Entry 6XYE (electron microscopy, 4.30 A resolution (low resolution: residue-level contacts below are approximate; hydrogen-bond / salt-bridge calls are withheld)); this record covers chains B and D of the 6 polymer chains in the assembly.

== Chain B (and D) ==
Protein: Fusion glycoprotein F1
Organism: Canine morbillivirus
Notes: chain D of this document is another copy of the same molecule, construct and numbering; everything in this record applies to it too
Reference sequence: Q9YKL7 (Q9YKL7_9MONO); residues 225-662 here = UniProt positions 225-662
Chain sequence (438 residues; numbered 225 to 662; the number before each row is that of its first residue):
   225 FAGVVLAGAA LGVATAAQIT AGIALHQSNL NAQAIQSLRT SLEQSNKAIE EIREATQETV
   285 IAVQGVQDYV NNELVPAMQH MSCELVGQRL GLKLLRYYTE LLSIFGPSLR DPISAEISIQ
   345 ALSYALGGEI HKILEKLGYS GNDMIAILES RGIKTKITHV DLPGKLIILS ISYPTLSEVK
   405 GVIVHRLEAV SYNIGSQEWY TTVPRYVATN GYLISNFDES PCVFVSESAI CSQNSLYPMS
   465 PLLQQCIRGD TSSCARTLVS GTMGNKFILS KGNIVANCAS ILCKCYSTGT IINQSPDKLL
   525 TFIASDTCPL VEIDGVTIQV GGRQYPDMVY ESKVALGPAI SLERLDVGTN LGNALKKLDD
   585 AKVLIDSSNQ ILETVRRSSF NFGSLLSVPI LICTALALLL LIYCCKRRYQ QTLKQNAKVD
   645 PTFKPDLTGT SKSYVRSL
Disordered / not traced: 225-226, 584-662
Cystine bridges: Cys446-Cys455, Cys470-Cys478, Cys502-Cys507, Cys509-Cys532

== Interface between chain B and chain D ==
Residue-residue contacts (55):
  Val228(B) - Thr541(D)
  Val228(B) - Gln543(D)
  Leu230(B) - Ile542(D)
  Leu230(B) - Gln543(D)
  Ala231(B) - Gln543(D)
  Gly232(B) - Leu493(D)
  Gly232(B) - Gly496(D)
  Gly232(B) - Gln543(D)
  Ala233(B) - Gly545(D)
  Leu235(B) - Leu493(D)
  Gly236(B) - Leu493(D)
  Gly236(B) - Ser494(D)
  Gly236(B) - Lys495(D)
  Gly236(B) - Gly496(D)
  Val237(B) - Leu493(D)
  Ala238(B) - Ile492(D)
  Ala238(B) - Leu493(D)
  Thr239(B) - Ile492(D)
  Ala240(B) - Asn489(D)
  Ala240(B) - Phe491(D)
  Ile243(B) - Phe491(D)
  Thr244(B) - Phe491(D)
  Ile247(B) - Val540(D)
  His304(B) - His304(D)
  Leu316(B) - Asp292(D)
  Leu316(B) - Glu353(D)
  Leu319(B) - Glu353(D)
  Arg320(B) - Gly351(D)
  Arg320(B) - Gly352(D)
  Arg320(B) - Glu353(D)
  Tyr322(B) - Gly365(D)
  Tyr322(B) - Ile371(D)
  Pro331(B) - Val447(D)
  Pro331(B) - Phe448(D)
  Arg334(B) - Arg410(D)
  Arg334(B) - Tyr430(D)
  Arg334(B) - Glu443(D)
  Asp335(B) - Arg410(D)
  Thr426(B) - Leu569(D)
  Pro428(B) - Leu569(D)
  Asn440(B) - Glu567(D)
  Asn458(B) - Ser484(D)
  Asn458(B) - Gly485(D)
  Asn458(B) - Met487(D)
  Pro462(B) - Val483(D)
  Leu466(B) - Asn574(D)
  Leu466(B) - Asn577(D)
  Leu467(B) - Glu567(D)
  Leu467(B) - Asp570(D)
  Pro562(B) - Gly576(D)
  Ile564(B) - Gly572(D)
  Arg568(B) - Arg568(D)
  Val571(B) - Val571(D)
  Val571(B) - Leu575(D)
  Lys581(B) - Leu582(D)
Other interface residues (no listed pair), chain B (45 interface residues in all): Met305, Leu309, Lys317, Leu326, Ser332, Val427, Leu460, Tyr461, Ser464, Asn574, Leu575
Other interface residues (no listed pair), chain D (50 interface residues in all): Asn296, Pro300, His355, Arg375, Glu412, Leu482, Leu534, Val544, Thr573, Ala578, Leu579

== Overview ==
The interface between chain B and chain D involves 45 residues on one side and 50 on the other.
Chain B and chain D are both Fusion glycoprotein F1 (Canine morbillivirus); the structure, Cryo-EM structure
of the prefusion state of canine distemper virus fusion protein ectodomain, was determined by electron
microscopy.
